9E07 - chains A and B of the 6 polymer chains in the assembly; structure by electron microscopy, 3.40 A resolution.

Chain A:
Molecule: Sec-independent protein translocase protein TatC
From: Nitratifractor salsuginis
UniProt: E6X1G9 (E6X1G9_NITSE); residues 1-374 here = UniProt positions 1-374
Sequence (382 residues; row label = number of the first residue in the row):
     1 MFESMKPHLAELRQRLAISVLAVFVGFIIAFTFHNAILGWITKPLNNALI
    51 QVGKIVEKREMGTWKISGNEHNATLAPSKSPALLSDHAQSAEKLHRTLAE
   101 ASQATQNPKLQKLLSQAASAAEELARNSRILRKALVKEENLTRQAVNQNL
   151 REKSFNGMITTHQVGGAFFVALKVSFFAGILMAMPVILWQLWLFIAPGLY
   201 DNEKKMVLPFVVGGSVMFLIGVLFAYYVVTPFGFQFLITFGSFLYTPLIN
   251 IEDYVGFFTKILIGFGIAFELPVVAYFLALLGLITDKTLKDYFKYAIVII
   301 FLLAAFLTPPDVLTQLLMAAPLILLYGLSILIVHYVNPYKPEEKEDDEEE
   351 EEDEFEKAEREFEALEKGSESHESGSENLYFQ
Disordered / not traced: 1-3, 61-155, 335-382
Construct notes: expression tag (375-382)

Chain B:
Molecule: Sec-independent protein translocase protein TatA
From: Nitratifractor salsuginis
UniProt: E6WZ01 (E6WZ01_NITSE); residues 1-79 here = UniProt positions 1-79
Sequence (87 residues; row label = number of the first residue in the row):
     1 MGMPSGWELLLVVGVIVLLFGGKKIPELAKGLGKGIKDFKQAVKEDEEAS
    51 APAKEIENKEASASGTQSEASEVKESQKAWSHPQFEK
Disordered / not traced: 1-4, 21-87
Construct notes: expression tag (80-87)

Chain A / chain B interface:
Residue-residue contacts (8; chain A residue first):
  Leu9(A) - Val17(B)  hydrophobic
  Leu12(A) - Val17(B)  hydrophobic
  Arg13(A) - Val17(B)
  Arg13(A) - Leu18(B)  hydrogen bond (side chain-backbone)
  Arg13(A) - Leu19(B)
  Arg13(A) - Phe20(B)
  Leu16(A) - Gly14(B)
  Ala17(A) - Leu18(B)  hydrophobic

In short:
The chain A/chain B interface involves 5 residues from each chain, with 1 hydrogen bond. Its one
hydrogen-bonded contact is Arg13(A)-Leu18(B).
Here chain A is Sec-independent protein translocase protein TatC and chain B is Sec-independent protein
translocase protein TatA, both from Nitratifractor salsuginis. Entry 9E07 (Cryo-EM structure of a TatAC
complex from Nitratifractor salsuginis) was determined by electron microscopy.
